Entry 2KJU (solution NMR); this record covers chains A and B.

[Chain A]
Name: Insulin
From: Homo sapiens
Notes: fragment: Insulin A chain, residues 90-110
UniProt: P01308 (INS_HUMAN); residues 1-21 here correspond to UniProt positions 90-110 (UniProt number = residue number + 89)
Sequence (21 residues; each row starts with the number of its first residue):
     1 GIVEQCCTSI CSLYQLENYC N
Cystine bridges: Cys6-Cys11

[Chain B]
Name: Insulin
From: Homo sapiens
Notes: fragment: Insulin B chain, residues 25-54
UniProt: P01308 (INS_HUMAN); residues 1-30 here correspond to UniProt positions 25-54 (UniProt number = residue number + 24)
Sequence (30 residues; row label = number of the first residue in the row):
     1 FVNQHLCGSD LVEALYLVCG ERGFFYTKPT
Construct notes: engineered mutation Asp10 (His34 in P01308), Glu21 (Glu45 in P01308), Lys28 (Pro52 in P01308), Pro29 (Lys53 in P01308)
Modified residues: Glu21 (D-glutamic acid; DGL)

[Interface between chain A and chain B]
Cross-chain cystine bridges: Cys7(A)-Cys7(B), Cys20(A)-Cys19(B)
Contacting residue pairs - 29 pairs, chain A then chain B:
  Ile2(A) with Leu11(B); Leu15(B); Tyr26(B)
  Val3(A) with Leu11(B)
  Cys6(A) with His5(B); Leu6(B); Leu11(B)
  Cys7(A) with His5(B); Cys7(B), disulfide
  Thr8(A) with His5(B)
  Ser9(A) with His5(B)
  Ile10(A) with Asn3(B); Gln4(B); His5(B)
  Cys11(A) with Gln4(B)
  Leu13(A) with Gln4(B)
  Leu16(A) with Ala14(B); Leu15(B); Val18(B)
  Glu17(A) with Val18(B)
  Tyr19(A) with Leu15(B); Cys19(B); Phe24(B); Phe25(B)
  Cys20(A) with Val18(B); Cys19(B), disulfide
  Asn21(A) with Arg22(B); Gly23(B); Phe25(B)
Interface residues without a listed pair, chain A (15 interface residues in all): Ser12
Interface residues without a listed pair, chain B (16 interface residues in all): Phe1

[Overview]
15 residues of chain A face 16 of chain B across their interface, with 2 disulfide bonds.
Chain A is Insulin and chain B is Insulin, both from Homo sapiens; the structure, NMR structure of human
insulin mutant glu-b21-d-glu, his-b10 asp pro-b28-lys, lys-b29-pro, 20 structures, was determined by solution
NMR.
